5ZME - chain A; structure by X-ray diffraction, 3.60 A resolution.

[Chain A]
Name: ATPase ARSA1
From: Chlamydomonas reinhardtii
Notes: EC 3.6.-.-
UniProtKB: A8JGB0 (ASNA1_CHLRE); numbering as in UniProt (aligned over 91-777)
Chain sequence (687 residues; each row starts with the number of its first residue):
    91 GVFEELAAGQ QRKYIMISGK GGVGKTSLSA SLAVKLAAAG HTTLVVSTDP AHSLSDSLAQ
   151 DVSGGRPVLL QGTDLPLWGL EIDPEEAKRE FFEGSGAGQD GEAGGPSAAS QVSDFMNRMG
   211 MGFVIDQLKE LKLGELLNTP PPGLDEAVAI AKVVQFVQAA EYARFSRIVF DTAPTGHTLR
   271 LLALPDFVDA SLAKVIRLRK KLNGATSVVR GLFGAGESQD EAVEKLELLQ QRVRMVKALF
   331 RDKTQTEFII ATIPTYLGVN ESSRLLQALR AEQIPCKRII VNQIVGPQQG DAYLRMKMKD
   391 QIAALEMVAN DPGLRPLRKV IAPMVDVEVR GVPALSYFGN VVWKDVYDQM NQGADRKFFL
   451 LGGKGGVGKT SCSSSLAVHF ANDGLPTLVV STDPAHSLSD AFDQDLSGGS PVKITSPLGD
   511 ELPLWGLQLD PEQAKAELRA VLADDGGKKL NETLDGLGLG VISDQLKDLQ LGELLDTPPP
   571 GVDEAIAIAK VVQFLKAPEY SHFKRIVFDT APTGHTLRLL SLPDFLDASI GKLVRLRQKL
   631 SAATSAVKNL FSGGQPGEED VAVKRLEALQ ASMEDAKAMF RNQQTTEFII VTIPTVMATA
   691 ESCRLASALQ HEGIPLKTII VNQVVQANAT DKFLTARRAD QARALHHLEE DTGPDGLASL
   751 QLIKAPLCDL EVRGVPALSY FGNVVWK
Disordered / not traced: 184-200, 266-271, 535-542, 635-651, 777
Modified residues: Mse106, Mse206, Mse209, Mse211, Mse325, Mse386, Mse388, Mse397, Mse414, Mse440, Mse663, Mse669, Mse687 (selenomethionine; parent Met)
Swiss-Prot annotation at these positions:
  - active site: Asp139, Asp483
  - binding site (ATP): Lys110 to Ser117, Asn372, Lys454 to Ser461, Asn712

[Overview]
UniProt lists active-site residues Asp139 and Asp483 and 18 ATP-binding residues.
Chain A is ATPase ARSA1 (Chlamydomonas reinhardtii); the structure, Nucleotide-free form of C. reinhardtii
ArsA1, was determined by X-ray diffraction (same publication as 5ZMF).
